Entry 7X2L (X-ray diffraction, 2.40 A resolution); this record covers chains E and B.

# Chain E
Name: Spike protein S1
Source organism: Severe acute respiratory syndrome coronavirus 2
Notes: fragment: rbd
UniProt: P0DTC2 (SPIKE_SARS2); residues 333-528 here = UniProt positions 333-528
Amino-acid sequence (196 residues; row label = number of the first residue in the row):
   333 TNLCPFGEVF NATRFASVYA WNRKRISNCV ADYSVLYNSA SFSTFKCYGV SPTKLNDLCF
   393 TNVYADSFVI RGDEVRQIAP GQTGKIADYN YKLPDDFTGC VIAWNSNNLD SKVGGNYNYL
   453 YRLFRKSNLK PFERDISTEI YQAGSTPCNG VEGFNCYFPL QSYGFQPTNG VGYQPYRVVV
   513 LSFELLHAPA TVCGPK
Swiss-Prot annotation at these positions:
  - region: Arg403 to Asp405 (Integrin-binding motif), Asn448 to Phe456 (Immunodominant HLA epitope recognized by the CD8+)
  - glycosylation: Asn343 (N-linked (GlcNAc...) (complex) asparagine)
Cystine bridges: Cys336-Cys361, Cys379-Cys432, Cys391-Cys525, Cys480-Cys488
Covalently attached groups: glycan linked to Asn343
From the paper describing this entry:
  - post-translational modification sites: Asn343
  - mutagenesis - G339D, S371L, S373P: decreased binding to Nanobody 3-2A2-4 (chain B)
  - mutagenesis - S371L/S373P/S375F: unchanged binding to Nanobody 3-2A2-4 (chain B)
  - mutagenesis - T376A, R408S: increased binding to Nanobody 3-2A2-4 (chain B)

# Chain B
Name: Nanobody 3-2A2-4
Source organism: Vicugna pacos
Notes: antibody fragment or engineered binder
Amino-acid sequence (122 residues; row label = number of the first residue in the row):
     1 QVQLQESGGG LVQPGESLRL SCAASGSIST LNVMGWYRQA PGKQRELVAQ ITLDGSPEYA
    61 DSVKGRFTIT KDGAQSTLYL QMNNLKPEDT AVYFCKLENG GFFYYWGQGT QVTVSTHHHH
   121 HH
Disordered / not traced: 120-122
Cystine bridges: Cys22-Cys95

# Interface between chain E and chain B
Residue-residue contacts (36):
  Thr333(E) with Leu53(B); Asp54(B)
  Asn334(E) with Leu53(B)
  Leu335(E) with Leu31(B), hydrophobic; Val33(B), hydrophobic; Leu53(B); Glu98(B); Gly101(B)
  Cys336(E) with Gly101(B)
  Phe338(E) with Gly101(B), hydrogen bond (backbone-backbone); Phe102(B), hydrophobic
  Gly339(E) with Gly101(B), hydrogen bond (backbone-backbone); Phe102(B); Tyr104(B)
  Phe342(E) with Phe102(B); Phe103(B), hydrophobic
  Asn343(E) with Phe102(B); Phe103(B); Tyr104(B), hydrogen bond (side chain-backbone)
  Val362(E) with Leu31(B), hydrophobic; Leu53(B), hydrophobic
  Ala363(E) with Leu31(B); Gly100(B)
  Asp364(E) with Ser29(B), hydrogen bond; Leu31(B); Gly100(B), hydrogen bond (backbone-backbone); Phe102(B)
  Tyr365(E) with Phe102(B), hydrophobic
  Val367(E) with Ser29(B); Asn99(B); Gly100(B); Phe103(B), hydrophobic
  Leu368(E) with Phe102(B), hydrophobic
  Ser371(E) with Phe103(B)
  Phe374(E) with Phe103(B), hydrophobic
  Pro527(E) with Leu31(B), hydrophobic
Also at the interface, not in a pair above, chain E (19 interface residues in all): Pro337, Asn370
Also at the interface, not in a pair above, chain B (15 interface residues in all): Gln1, Thr30, Asn32
Interface features reported in the paper:
  - epitope / paratope residues, chain E: Phe338(E), Gly339(E), Phe342(E), Asn343(E), Asp364(E), Tyr365(E), Val367(E), Leu368(E)
  - epitope / paratope residues, chain B: Phe102(B), Phe103(B)

# In short
Chain E and chain B form an interface of 19 and 15 residues respectively; the contacts include 5 hydrogen
bonds. Polar pairs include Asn343(E)-Tyr104(B), Asp364(E)-Ser29(B) and Phe338(E)-Gly101(B). The paper reports
that G339D, S371L and S373P of chain E reduce binding to Nanobody 3-2A2-4 (chain B); epitope/paratope residues
Phe338(E), Gly339(E) and Phe102(B) among others; 6 substitutions were tested in all.
Chain E is Spike protein S1 (Severe acute respiratory syndrome coronavirus 2) and chain B is Nanobody 3-2A2-4
(Vicugna pacos); the structure, Crystal structure of nanobody 3-2A2-4 with SARS-CoV-2 RBD, was determined by
X-ray diffraction (same publication as 7X2J and 7X2M).
